Entry 1EZK (X-ray diffraction, 1.90 A resolution); this record covers chain A.

[Chain A]
Protein: Tryparedoxin I
Source organism: Crithidia fasciculata
UniProt: O96438 (O96438_CRIFA); residues 2-146 here = UniProt positions 2-146
Amino-acid sequence (153 residues; numbered 2 to 154; the number before each row is that of its first residue):
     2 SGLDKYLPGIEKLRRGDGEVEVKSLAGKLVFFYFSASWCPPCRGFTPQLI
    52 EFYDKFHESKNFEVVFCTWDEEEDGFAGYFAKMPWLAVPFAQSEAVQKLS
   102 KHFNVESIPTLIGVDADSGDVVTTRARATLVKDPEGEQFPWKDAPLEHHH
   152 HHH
Unresolved in the structure: 151-154
Cystine bridges: Cys40-Cys43
Differences from the reference sequence: expression tag (147-153)

[Overview]
Chain A is Tryparedoxin I (Crithidia fasciculata); the structure, Crystal structure of recombinant
tryparedoxin I, was determined by X-ray diffraction, deposited together with 1FG4, 1I5G and 1EWX.
